PDB entry 1IY0 | X-ray diffraction, 2.95 A resolution | chain A

[Chain A]
Protein: ATP-dependent metalloprotease FtsH
Organism: Thermus thermophilus
Notes: fragment: f1
Reference sequence: Q9LCZ4 (Q9LCZ4_THETH); numbering as in UniProt (aligned over 146-393)
Chain sequence (254 residues; numbered 141 to 393 plus 1 insertion-coded residue; the number before each row is that of its first residue):
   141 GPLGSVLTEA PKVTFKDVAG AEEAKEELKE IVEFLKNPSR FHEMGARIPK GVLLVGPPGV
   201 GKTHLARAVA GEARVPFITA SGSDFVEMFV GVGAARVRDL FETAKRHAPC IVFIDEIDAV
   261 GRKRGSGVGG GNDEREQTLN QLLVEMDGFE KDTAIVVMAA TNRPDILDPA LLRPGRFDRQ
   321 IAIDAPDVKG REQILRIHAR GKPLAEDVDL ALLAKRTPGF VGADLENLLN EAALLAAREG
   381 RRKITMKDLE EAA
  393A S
Disordered / not traced: 141-147, 265-271
Construct notes: linker (141-145); cloning artifact (393A)
Residues lining bound ligands: AMP-PNP (ANP; phosphoaminophosphonic acid-adenylate ester): Asp157, Val158, Ala159, Pro197, Pro198, Gly199, Val200, Gly201, Lys202, Thr203, His204, Pro326, Gly330, Gln333, Ile334, Ile337
From the paper describing this entry:
  - catalytic residues: Glu256 (proposed by the authors, not directly observed)
  - catalytic residues: Arg313 (by similarity / conservation)
  - binding site for AMP-PNP: Asn302
  - mutagenesis - E256Q: abolished catalytic activity

[Overview]
Bound to chain A: AMP-PNP. From the paper: catalytic residues Glu256 and Arg313; E256Q abolishes catalytic
activity.
Chain A is ATP-dependent metalloprotease FtsH (Thermus thermophilus); the structure, Crystal structure of the
FtsH ATPase domain with AMP-PNP from Thermus thermophilus, was determined by X-ray diffraction, deposited
together with 1IXZ, 1IY1 and 1IY2.
